Entry 1SVW (X-ray diffraction, 2.80 A resolution); this record covers chain A.

Chain A:
Molecule: GTP-binding protein YsxC
Source organism: Bacillus subtilis
Reference sequence: P38424 (ENGB_BACSU); numbering as in UniProt (aligned over 1-195)
Sequence (195 residues; row label = number of the first residue in the row):
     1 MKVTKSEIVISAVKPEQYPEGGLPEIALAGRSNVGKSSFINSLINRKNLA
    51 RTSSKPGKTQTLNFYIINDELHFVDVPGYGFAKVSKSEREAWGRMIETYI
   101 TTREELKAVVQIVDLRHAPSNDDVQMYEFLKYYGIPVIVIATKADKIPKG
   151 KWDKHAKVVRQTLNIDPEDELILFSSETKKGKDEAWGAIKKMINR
Unresolved in the structure: 4-5, 84-86
Ion coordination: Mg2+: Ser37, Asp75, Val76 (together with GTP)
Residues lining bound ligands: GTP (guanosine-5'-triphosphate): Arg31, Ser32, Asn33, Val34, Gly35, Lys36, Ser37, Ser38, Arg51, Thr52, Ser53, Ser54, Lys55, Pro56, Gly57, Lys58, Thr59, Val76, Pro77, Gly78, Thr142, Lys143, Asp145, Lys146, Ser175, Ser176, Glu177
UniProt features mapped onto this chain:
  - binding site (GTP): Gly30 to Ser37, Gly57 to Thr61, Asp75 to Gly78, Thr142 to Asp145, Phe174 to Ser176
  - binding site (Mg(2+)): Ser37, Thr59

In short:
Ligands of chain A: GTP. The Mg2+ site is built by Ser37, Asp75 and Val76. UniProt lists 24 GTP-binding
residues and Mg2+-binding residues Ser37 and Thr59.
Chain A is GTP-binding protein YsxC (Bacillus subtilis); the structure, Crystal Structure of YsxC complexed
with GMPPNP, was determined by X-ray diffraction together with 1SUL and 1SVI from the same study.
